6WMU - chains K and L of the 12 polymer chains in the assembly; structure by electron microscopy, 3.18 A resolution.

== Chain K (and L) ==
Protein: Stringent starvation protein A
Organism: Escherichia coli TA054
Notes: chain L of this document is another copy of the same molecule, construct and numbering; everything in this record applies to it too
UniProtKB: A0A1X3LEF3 (A0A1X3LEF3_ECOLX); residue numbers follow UniProt; this construct covers 1-212
Chain sequence (232 residues; numbered -19 to 212; the number before each row is that of its first residue; numbers below 1 keep their minus sign (Met-19 is residue -19)):
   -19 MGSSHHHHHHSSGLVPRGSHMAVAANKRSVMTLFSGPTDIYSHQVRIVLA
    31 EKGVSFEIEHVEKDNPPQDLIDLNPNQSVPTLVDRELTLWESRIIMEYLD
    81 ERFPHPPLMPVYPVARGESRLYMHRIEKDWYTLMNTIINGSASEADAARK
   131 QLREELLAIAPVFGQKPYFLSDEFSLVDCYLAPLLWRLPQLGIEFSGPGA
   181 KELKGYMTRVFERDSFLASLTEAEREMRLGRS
Not modelled in the structure: -19 to 9, 209-212 (chain L: -19 to 5, 210-212)
Construct notes: initiating methionine (-19); expression tag (-18 to 0)

== How chain K and chain L interact ==
Residue-residue contacts - 34 pairs, chain K then chain L:
  Asn56(K) - Lys108(L)
  Thr68(K) - Leu101(L)
  Leu69(K) - Leu101(L)  hydrophobic
  Trp70(K) - Leu101(L)  hydrophobic
  Glu71(K) - His104(L)  salt bridge
  Arg73(K) - Arg73(L)
  Ile74(K) - Arg100(L)
  Ile74(K) - Leu101(L)  hydrophobic
  Ile74(K) - His104(L)
  Glu77(K) - Glu77(L)
  Glu77(K) - Arg100(L)  salt bridge
  Tyr78(K) - Pro93(L)
  Glu81(K) - Pro93(L)
  Glu81(K) - Arg96(L)  salt bridge
  Glu81(K) - Arg100(L)  salt bridge
  Arg82(K) - Pro93(L)
  Pro93(K) - Tyr78(L)
  Pro93(K) - Glu81(L)
  Pro93(K) - Arg82(L)
  Val94(K) - Leu67(L)  hydrophobic
  Val94(K) - Tyr78(L)  hydrophobic
  Arg96(K) - Glu81(L)  salt bridge
  Gly97(K) - Leu69(L)
  Glu98(K) - Leu67(L)
  Arg100(K) - Ile74(L)
  Arg100(K) - Glu77(L)  salt bridge
  Arg100(K) - Glu81(L)  salt bridge
  Leu101(K) - Thr68(L)
  Leu101(K) - Trp70(L)
  Leu101(K) - Ile74(L)  hydrophobic
  His104(K) - Trp70(L)
  His104(K) - Glu71(L)  salt bridge
  Arg105(K) - Pro55(L)
  Arg105(K) - Trp70(L)
Also at the interface, not in a pair above, chain K (22 interface residues in all): Leu67, Lys108
Also at the interface, not in a pair above, chain L (22 interface residues in all): Val94, Gly97, Glu98, Arg105

== Overview ==
The chain K/chain L interface involves 22 residues from each chain, with 8 salt bridges. Polar contacts
include Glu71(K)-His104(L), Glu77(K)-Arg100(L) and Glu81(K)-Arg96(L).
Both chains are Stringent starvation protein A (Escherichia coli TA054). Entry 6WMU (E. coli RNAPs70-SspA-gadA
DNA complex) was determined by electron microscopy together with 6WMP from the same study.
